Entry 8YH9 (electron microscopy, 3.35 A resolution); this record covers chains A and J of the 10 polymer chains in the assembly.

Chain A:
Molecule: Cas5f
Source organism: Selenomonas sp
Chain sequence (255 residues; row label = number of the first residue in the row):
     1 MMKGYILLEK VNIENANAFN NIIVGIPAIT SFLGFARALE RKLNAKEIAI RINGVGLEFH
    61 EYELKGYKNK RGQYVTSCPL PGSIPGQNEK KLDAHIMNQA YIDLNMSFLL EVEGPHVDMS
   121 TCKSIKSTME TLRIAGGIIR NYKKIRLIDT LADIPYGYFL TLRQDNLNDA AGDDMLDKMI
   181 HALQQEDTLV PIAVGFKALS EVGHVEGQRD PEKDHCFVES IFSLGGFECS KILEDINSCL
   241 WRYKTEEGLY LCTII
Unresolved in the structure: 85-94

Chain J:
Molecule: Cas8f fusion with HNH
Source organism: Selenomonas sp
Chain sequence (344 residues; each row starts with the number of its first residue):
     1 MLRNKILAAI SQKIPEEQKI NKYIEGLFQS IDKNHLATHV AKFTETNSPG NIGAYDILSS
    61 DMNCGYLDTA NAGWKEPDIV TNDAKYKRPQ GFVAMEMSDG RTVMEHLQED SAELRHEMEE
   121 LTDKYDEIRD GILNMPSMQP YRTNQFIKQV FFPVGGSYHL LSILPSTVLN YEVSDRLYRS
   181 KIPKIRLRLL SSNAASTTGS RLVSKNKWPL VFQALPPKFL EKNLAKALDK EYLLPDINID
   241 ELEGVDNGCL IDEALLPLII DEGKRKGEGN YRPRHLRDER KEETVQAFLD KYGYCNIPVG
   301 YEVHHIVPLS QGGADSIKNM IMLSIEHHER VTEAHASYFK WRNT
Unresolved in the structure: 1-34, 77-140, 341-344

Interface between chain A and chain J:
Pairs across the interface (127):
  F19(A) - L187(J)  hydrophobic
  N21(A) - S166(J)  hydrogen bond
  I22(A) - L169(J)  hydrophobic
  I22(A) - N170(J)
  I22(A) - V173(J)  hydrophobic
  I22(A) - V211(J)
  I22(A) - F212(J)
  I23(A) - A214(J)  hydrophobic
  V24(A) - F212(J)  hydrogen bond (backbone-backbone)
  V24(A) - Q213(J)
  V24(A) - A214(J)  hydrogen bond (backbone-backbone)
  G25(A) - A214(J)
  I26(A) - A214(J)
  I26(A) - P216(J)  hydrophobic
  R37(A) - P153(J)
  R37(A) - Y158(J)  hydrogen bond
  R41(A) - Y158(J)
  H60(A) - L220(J)
  E61(A) - L220(J)
  E61(A) - K222(J)
  E61(A) - K230(J)  salt bridge
  Y62(A) - L215(J)
  Y62(A) - P216(J)  hydrogen bond (side chain-backbone)
  Y62(A) - K218(J)
  Y62(A) - L220(J)
  Y62(A) - E221(J)
  Y62(A) - K222(J)
  E63(A) - K222(J)
  Q73(A) - K184(J)
  Y74(A) - I185(J)  hydrophobic
  Y74(A) - R186(J)
  Y74(A) - K218(J)  hydrogen bond
  Y74(A) - E221(J)  hydrogen bond
  T76(A) - L187(J)
  T76(A) - L189(J)
  C78(A) - L189(J)  hydrophobic
  I84(A) - N47(J)
  I96(A) - L189(J)
  I96(A) - L190(J)
  M97(A) - E45(J)
  M97(A) - T46(J)
  M97(A) - L189(J)
  M97(A) - L190(J)
  N98(A) - F43(J)
  Q99(A) - L189(J)
  K143(A) - E279(J)
  P155(A) - H275(J)
  Y158(A) - F219(J)
  Q164(A) - G65(J)
  L167(A) - N63(J)
  L167(A) - G65(J)
  N168(A) - N63(J)  hydrogen bond (backbone-side chain)
  N168(A) - C64(J)
  D174(A) - D61(J)
  D174(A) - N71(J)  hydrogen bond
  M175(A) - M62(J)
  M175(A) - N63(J)
  M175(A) - C64(J)
  M175(A) - Y66(J)
  M175(A) - L67(J)  hydrophobic
  M175(A) - N71(J)  hydrogen bond
  L176(A) - G73(J)
  L176(A) - R176(J)
  D177(A) - R176(J)  salt bridge
  M179(A) - L67(J)  hydrophobic
  I180(A) - R176(J)
  I180(A) - S180(J)
  I180(A) - I182(J)  hydrophobic
  L183(A) - I182(J)
  Q184(A) - S180(J)  hydrogen bond
  V190(A) - A214(J)  hydrophobic
  V190(A) - L215(J)
  P191(A) - F212(J)  hydrophobic
  P191(A) - Q213(J)
  P191(A) - A214(J)
  F196(A) - V150(J)  hydrophobic
  F196(A) - F152(J)  hydrophobic
  F196(A) - L161(J)  hydrophobic
  V205(A) - T143(J)
  E206(A) - T143(J)
  E206(A) - N144(J)
  G207(A) - N144(J)
  G207(A) - Q149(J)
  Q208(A) - N144(J)
  Q208(A) - Q149(J)
  Q208(A) - L160(J)
  R209(A) - Q149(J)  hydrogen bond (backbone-side chain)
  R209(A) - F151(J)
  R209(A) - L160(J)
  D210(A) - F151(J)
  D210(A) - L160(J)
  K213(A) - F151(J)
  K213(A) - Y158(J)
  D214(A) - H159(J)  salt bridge
  D214(A) - L160(J)  hydrogen bond (backbone-backbone)
  H215(A) - N144(J)  hydrogen bond
  H215(A) - L160(J)
  H215(A) - S162(J)  hydrogen bond
  C216(A) - L160(J)  hydrogen bond (backbone-backbone)
  C216(A) - L161(J)  hydrophobic
  C216(A) - S162(J)  hydrogen bond (backbone-backbone)
  F217(A) - Y141(J)
  F217(A) - R142(J)
  F217(A) - T143(J)
  F217(A) - S162(J)
  F217(A) - L164(J)
  V218(A) - L161(J)  hydrophobic
  V218(A) - S162(J)  hydrogen bond (backbone-backbone)
  V218(A) - I163(J)
  V218(A) - L164(J)  hydrogen bond (backbone-backbone)
  E219(A) - H39(J)  salt bridge
  E219(A) - T69(J)
  E219(A) - L164(J)
  E219(A) - P165(J)
  E219(A) - S166(J)  hydrogen bond
  I221(A) - Y66(J)  hydrophobic
  I221(A) - L67(J)
  F222(A) - Y66(J)
  F222(A) - L67(J)  hydrogen bond (backbone-backbone)
  S223(A) - G65(J)  hydrogen bond (side chain-backbone)
  S223(A) - Y66(J)
  Y243(A) - F152(J)  hydrophobic
  Y243(A) - P153(J)
  T245(A) - V154(J)
  Y250(A) - F152(J)  hydrophobic
  Y250(A) - V154(J)  hydrophobic
  Y250(A) - H159(J)  hydrogen bond
Interface residues without a listed pair, chain A (70 interface residues in all): T30, F59, K68, N105, Y156, K178, K197, L199, V202, F227, K244, L251
Interface residues without a listed pair, chain J (74 interface residues in all): T38, I52, A54, D68, A72, K75, F146, G155, E172, K181, A194, P217, N223, K226

Summary:
The interface between chain A and chain J involves 70 residues on one side and 74 on the other; the contacts
include 23 hydrogen bonds and 4 salt bridges. Polar pairs include E61(A)-K230(J), D177(A)-R176(J) and
D214(A)-H159(J).
Here chain A is Cas5f and chain J is Cas8f fusion with HNH, both from Selenomonas sp. Entry 8YH9 (Type I-FHNH
Cascade complex) was determined by electron microscopy together with 8YDB, 8YEO and 8YHA from the same study.
